Entry 6JFZ (electron microscopy, 7.60 A resolution (low resolution: residue-level contacts below are approximate; hydrogen-bond / salt-bridge calls are withheld)); this record covers chains B and D of the 4 polymer chains in the assembly.

[Chain B (and D)]
Protein: Glutamate receptor ionotropic, kainate 3
Source organism: Rattus norvegicus
Notes: chain D of this document is another copy of the same molecule, construct and numbering; everything in this record applies to it too
UniProtKB: P42264 (GRIK3_RAT); residues 1-809 here correspond to UniProt positions 32-840 (UniProt number = residue number + 31)
Sequence (809 residues; row label = number of the first residue in the row):
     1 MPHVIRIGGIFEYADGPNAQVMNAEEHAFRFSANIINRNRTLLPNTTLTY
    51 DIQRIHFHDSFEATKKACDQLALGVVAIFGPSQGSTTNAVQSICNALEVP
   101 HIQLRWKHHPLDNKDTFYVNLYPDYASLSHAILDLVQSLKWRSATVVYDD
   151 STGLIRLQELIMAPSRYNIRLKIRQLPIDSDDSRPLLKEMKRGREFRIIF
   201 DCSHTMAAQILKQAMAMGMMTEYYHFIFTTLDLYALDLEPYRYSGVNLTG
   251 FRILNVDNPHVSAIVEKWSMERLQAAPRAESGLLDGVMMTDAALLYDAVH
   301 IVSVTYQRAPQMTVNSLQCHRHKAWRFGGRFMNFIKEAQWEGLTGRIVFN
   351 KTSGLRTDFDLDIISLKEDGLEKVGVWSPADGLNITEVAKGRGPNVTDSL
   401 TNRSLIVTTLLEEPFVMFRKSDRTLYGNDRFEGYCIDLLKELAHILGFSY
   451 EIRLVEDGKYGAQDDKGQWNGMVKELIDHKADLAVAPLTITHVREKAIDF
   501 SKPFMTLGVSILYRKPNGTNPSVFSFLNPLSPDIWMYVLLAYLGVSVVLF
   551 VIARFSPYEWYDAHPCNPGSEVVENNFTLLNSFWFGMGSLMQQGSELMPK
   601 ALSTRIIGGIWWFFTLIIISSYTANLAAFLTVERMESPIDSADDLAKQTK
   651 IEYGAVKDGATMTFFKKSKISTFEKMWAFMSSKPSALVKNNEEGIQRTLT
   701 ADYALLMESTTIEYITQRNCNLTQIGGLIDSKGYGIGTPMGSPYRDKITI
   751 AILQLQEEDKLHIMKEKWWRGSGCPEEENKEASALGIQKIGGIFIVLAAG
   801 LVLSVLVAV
Disordered / not traced: 1-2, 273-284, 386-400, 555-600, 634-637, 772-787 (chain D: 1-2, 275-285, 386-400, 555-600, 772-787)
Cystine bridges: Cys68-Cys319
Construct notes: engineered mutation Thr86 (Cys117 in P42264), Thr305 (Cys336 in P42264), Val547 (Cys578 in P42264)
Curated features (UniProtKB/Swiss-Prot):
  - binding site (L-glutamate): Pro487, Thr489, Arg494, Ala660, Thr661, Glu708
  - glycosylation (N-linked (GlcNAc...) asparagine): Asn39, Asn45, Asn247, Asn350, Asn384, Asn395, Asn402, Asn517, Asn520, Asn721
What the authors report for this chain:
  - post-translational modification sites: Asn395 (proposed by the authors, not directly observed)
  - post-translational modification sites: Asn721
  - mutagenesis - Y744L/R745G: abolished signaling

[How chain B and chain D interact]
Residue-residue contacts - 7 pairs, chain B then chain D:
  Ala216(B) - Tyr243(D)
  Ala216(B) - Ser244(D)
  Met217(B) - Tyr243(D)
  Met217(B) - Ser244(D)
  Tyr243(B) - Ala216(D)
  Tyr243(B) - Met217(D)
  Ser244(B) - Met217(D)
Interface residues without a listed pair, chain B (8 interface residues in all): Gly218, Tyr223, Pro240, Gly245
Interface residues without a listed pair, chain D (8 interface residues in all): Tyr223, Pro240, Gly245, Glu368

[Summary]
The chain B/chain D interface involves 8 residues from each chain. From UniProt: 6 L-glutamate-binding
residues on chain B. From the paper: Y744L/R745G of chain B abolish signaling; modification sites Asn395(B)
and Asn721(B).
Chain B and chain D are both Glutamate receptor ionotropic, kainate 3 (Rattus norvegicus); the structure,
GluK3 receptor complex with UBP310, was determined by electron microscopy together with 6JFY and 6JMV from the
same study.
